PDB entry 3QGY | X-ray diffraction, 2.10 A resolution | chain A

Chain A:
Molecule: Tyrosine-protein kinase ITK/TSK
From: Homo sapiens
Notes: EC 2.7.10.2
Reference sequence: Q08881 (ITK_HUMAN); residues 357-620 here = UniProt positions 357-620
Sequence (286 residues; numbered 335 to 620; the number before each row is that of its first residue):
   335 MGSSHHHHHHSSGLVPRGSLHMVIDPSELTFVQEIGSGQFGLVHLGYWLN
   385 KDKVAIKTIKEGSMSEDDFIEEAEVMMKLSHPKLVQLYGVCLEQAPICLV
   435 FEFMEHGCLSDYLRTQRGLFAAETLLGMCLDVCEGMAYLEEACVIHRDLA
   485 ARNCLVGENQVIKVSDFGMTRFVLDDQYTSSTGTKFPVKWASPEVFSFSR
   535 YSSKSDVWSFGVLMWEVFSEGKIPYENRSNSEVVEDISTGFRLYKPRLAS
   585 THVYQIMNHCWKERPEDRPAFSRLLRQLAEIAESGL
Not modelled in the structure: 335-354, 503-520, 619-620
Differences from the reference sequence: expression tag (335-356); conflict Lys394 (Arg in Q08881), Ser397 (Ala in Q08881), Asp401 (Glu in Q08881)
Small-molecule neighbours: PQC (3-[(8-phenylthieno[2,3-h]quinazolin-2-yl)amino]benzenesulfonamide): Ile369, Gly370, Ser371, Val377, Ala389, Lys391, Val419, Phe435, Glu436, Phe437, Met438, Glu439, Gly441, Cys442, Asp445, Arg486, Leu489, Ser499
UniProt features mapped onto this chain:
  - active site: Asp482 (Proton acceptor)
  - binding site (ATP): Ile369 to Val377, Lys391
  - modified residue: Tyr512 (Phosphotyrosine), Ser565 (Phosphoserine)
  - natural variant: Arg451 (R451Q: In a gastric adenocarcinoma sample)

Overview:
Chain A binds compound PQC. Curated annotation (UniProt) lists active-site residue Asp482 and 10 ATP-binding
residues.
Chain A is Tyrosine-protein kinase ITK/TSK (Homo sapiens); the structure, Crystal structure of ITK inhibitor
complex, was determined by X-ray diffraction together with 3QGW from the same study.
